Entry 5JA4 (X-ray diffraction, 2.42 A resolution); this record covers chains B and D of the 4 polymer chains in the assembly.

# Chain B
Protein: Histone H4
Organism: Homo sapiens
UniProt: P62805 (H4_HUMAN); residues 1-102 here correspond to UniProt positions 2-103 (UniProt number = residue number + 1)
Amino-acid sequence (102 residues; each row starts with the number of its first residue):
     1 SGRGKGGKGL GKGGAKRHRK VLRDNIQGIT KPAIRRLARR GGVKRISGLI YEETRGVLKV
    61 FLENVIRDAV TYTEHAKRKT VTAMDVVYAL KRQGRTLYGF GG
Disordered / not traced: 1-11, 101-102
Swiss-Prot annotation at these positions:
  - DNA-binding region: Lys16 to Lys20
  - modified residue: Ser1 (N-acetylserine), Arg3 (Asymmetric dimethylarginine), Lys5 (N6-(2-hydroxyisobutyryl)lysine), Lys8 (N6-(2-hydroxyisobutyryl)lysine), Lys12 (N6-(2-hydroxyisobutyryl)lysine), Lys16 (N6-(2-hydroxyisobutyryl)lysine), Lys20 (N6,N6,N6-trimethyllysine), Lys31 (N6-(2-hydroxyisobutyryl)lysine), Lys44 (N6-(2-hydroxyisobutyryl)lysine), Ser47 (Phosphoserine), Tyr51 (Phosphotyrosine), Lys59 (N6-(2-hydroxyisobutyryl)lysine), Lys77 (N6-(2-hydroxyisobutyryl)lysine), Lys79 (N6-(2-hydroxyisobutyryl)lysine), Thr80 (Phosphothreonine), Tyr88 (Phosphotyrosine), Lys91 (N6-(2-hydroxyisobutyryl)lysine)
  - cross-link (Glycyl lysine isopeptide (Lys-Gly)): Lys12 (interchain with G-Cter in SUMO2), Lys20 (interchain with G-Cter in SUMO2), Lys31 (interchain with G-Cter in SUMO2), Lys59 (interchain with G-Cter in SUMO2), Lys79 (interchain with G-Cter in SUMO2), Lys91 (interchain with G-Cter in SUMO2)
What the authors report for this chain:
  - mutagenesis - H18W: abolished binding to Tonsoku-like protein (chain D)

# Chain D
Protein: Tonsoku-like protein
Organism: Homo sapiens
UniProt: Q96HA7 (TONSL_HUMAN); residues 512-692 here = UniProt positions 512-692
Amino-acid sequence (181 residues; each row starts with the number of its first residue):
   512 GHLGRRKGSK WNRRNDMGET LLHRACIEGQ LRRVQDLVRQ GHPLNPRDYC GWTPLHEACN
   572 YGHLEIVRFL LDHGAAVDDP GGQGCEGITP LHDALNCGHF EVAELLLERG ASVTLRTRKG
   632 LSPLETLQQW VKLYRRDLDL ETRQKARAME MLLQAAASGQ DPHSSQAFHT PSSLLFDPET
   692 S
Disordered / not traced: 512-520, 670-692
Swiss-Prot annotation at these positions:
  - natural variant: Glu539 (E539K: In SEMDSP), Arg558 (R558Q: In SEMDSP), Val613 (V613L: In SEMDSP; uncertain significance), Thr653 (T653M: In SEMDSP)
  - mutagenesis: Glu530 (E530A: Abolished interaction with histone H4 and recruitment to replication forks without affecting interaction with MMS22L), Asp559 (D559A: Abolished interaction with histone H4 and recruitment to replication forks without affecting interaction with MMS22L), Trp563 (W563A: Abolished interaction with histone H4 and recruitment to replication forks without affecting interaction with MMS22L), Glu568 (E568A: Abolished interaction with histone H4 and recruitment to replication forks without affecting interaction with MMS22L), Asn571 (N571A: Abolished interaction with histone H4 and recruitment to replication forks without affecting interaction with MMS22L), Asp604 (D604A: Abolished interaction with histone H4 and recruitment to replication forks without affecting interaction with MMS22L)
What the authors report for this chain:
  - mutagenesis - N571A: decreased localization
  - disease-associated variants - P557S, E597K, C608G (citing earlier work)

# Interface between chain B and chain D
Pairs across the interface - 47 pairs, chain B then chain D:
  Lys12(B) with Asp648(D); Leu649(D); Asp650(D); Thr653(D), hydrogen bond (backbone-side chain)
  Gly13(B) with Trp641(D); Leu649(D)
  Gly14(B) with Asn607(D); Cys608(D); Trp641(D), hydrogen bond (backbone-side chain); Tyr645(D)
  Ala15(B) with Asn607(D); Cys608(D), hydrophobic; Tyr645(D), hydrogen bond (backbone-side chain)
  Lys16(B) with Asn571(D), hydrogen bond (backbone-side chain); Glu597(D), salt bridge; Asn607(D); Cys608(D)
  Arg17(B) with Asn571(D), hydrogen bond (side chain-backbone); Tyr572(D)
  His18(B) with Trp563(D); His567(D); Glu568(D), salt bridge; Asn571(D); Asp604(D), salt bridge
  Arg19(B) with Cys561(D); Trp563(D), hydrogen bond (backbone-side chain); Gly595(D)
  Lys20(B) with Met528(D); Glu530(D), salt bridge; Asp559(D), salt bridge; Glu568(D), salt bridge
  Val21(B) with Asp527(D); Met528(D); Tyr560(D); Cys561(D), hydrophobic
  Leu22(B) with Asp527(D); Met528(D), hydrophobic
  Arg23(B) with Asp527(D), hydrogen bond (backbone-backbone); Tyr560(D)
  Ile26(B) with Asp527(D)
  Gln27(B) with Asp527(D)
  Glu53(B) with Arg524(D), salt bridge
  Gly56(B) with Arg524(D)
  Val57(B) with Arg524(D)
  Lys59(B) with Asn526(D); Asp527(D), salt bridge; Tyr560(D), hydrogen bond
Interface residues without a listed pair, chain B (20 interface residues in all): Asp24, Glu63
Interface residues without a listed pair, chain D (27 interface residues in all): Ile599, Gly609, His610
The authors on this interface:
  - specific contacts: Arg17(B)-Asn571(D) (hydrogen bond), Lys20(B)-Met528(D), Lys20(B)-Glu530(D) (hydrogen bond), Asp559(D)-Lys20(B) (hydrogen bond), Trp563(D)-His18(B), Trp563(D)-Lys20(B), Glu568(D)-His18(B), Glu568(D)-Lys20(B) (hydrogen bond), Asn571(D)-His18(B), Tyr572(D)-Arg17(B) (pi stacking), Asp604(D)-His18(B), Cys608(D)-Arg17(B)
  - interface residues, chain B: Lys12(B), His18(B)
  - hot spots on chain B (mutagenesis) - R17A, H18A, K20A: abolished binding to TONSL
  - hot spots on chain D (mutagenesis) - E530A, D559A, W563A, E568A, N571A, D604A: abolished binding to H3-H4

# Summary
20 residues of chain B face 27 of chain D across their interface, with 8 hydrogen bonds and 8 salt bridges.
Polar pairs include Lys16(B)-Glu597(D), His18(B)-Glu568(D) and His18(B)-Asp604(D). The authors report hydrogen
bonds between Arg17(B) and Asn571(D), Lys20(B) and Glu530(D) and Asp559(D) and Lys20(B) among others; contacts
between Lys20(B) and Met528(D), Trp563(D) and His18(B) and Trp563(D) and Lys20(B) among others; pi stacking
between Tyr572(D) and Arg17(B). The paper reports that E530A, D559A and W563A of chain D, among others,
abolish binding to H3-H4; interface residues Lys12(B) and His18(B); 10 substitutions were tested in all.
Chain B is Histone H4 and chain D is Tonsoku-like protein, both from Homo sapiens; the structure, Crystal
structure of human TONSL and MCM2 HBDs binding to a histone H3-H4 tetramer, was determined by X-ray
diffraction.
